PDB entry 3HS9 | X-ray diffraction, 2.15 A resolution | chains A and P

Chain A:
Name: AP-2 complex subunit beta-1
Source organism: Rattus norvegicus
UniProtKB: P62944 (AP2B1_RAT); numbering as in UniProt (aligned over 701-937)
Chain sequence (260 residues; row label = number of the first residue in the row):
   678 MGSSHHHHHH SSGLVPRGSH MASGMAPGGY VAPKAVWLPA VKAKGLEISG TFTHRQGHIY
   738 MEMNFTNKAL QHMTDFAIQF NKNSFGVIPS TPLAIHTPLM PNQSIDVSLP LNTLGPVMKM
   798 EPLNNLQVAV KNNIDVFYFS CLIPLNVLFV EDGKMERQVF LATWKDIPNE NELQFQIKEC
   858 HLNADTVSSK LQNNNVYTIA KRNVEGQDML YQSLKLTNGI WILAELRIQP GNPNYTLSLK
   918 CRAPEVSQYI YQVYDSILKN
Unresolved in the structure: 678-704
Differences from the reference sequence: expression tag (678-700)
Curated features (UniProtKB/Swiss-Prot):
  - modified residue (Phosphotyrosine): Tyr737, Tyr928

Chain P:
Name: peptide from Intersectin-1, residues 841-851
UniProtKB: Q9Z0R4 (ITSN1_MOUSE); residue numbers follow UniProt; this construct covers 840-851
Chain sequence (12 residues; each row starts with the number of its first residue):
   840 PNNWADFSST WP
Unresolved in the structure: 840

Interface between chain A and chain P:
Contacting residue pairs (19):
  Ala754(A) - Phe846(P)  hydrophobic
  Ile755(A) - Phe846(P)
  Gln756(A) - Trp843(P)
  Gln756(A) - Ala844(P)
  Gln756(A) - Asp845(P)  hydrogen bond (side chain-backbone)
  Gln756(A) - Phe846(P)
  Phe757(A) - Trp843(P)
  Asn758(A) - Trp843(P)
  Gln804(A) - Trp843(P)
  Val805(A) - Trp843(P)
  Ala806(A) - Trp843(P)
  Ala806(A) - Ala844(P)  hydrophobic
  Ala806(A) - Phe846(P)
  Lys808(A) - Phe846(P)
  Val813(A) - Phe846(P)  hydrophobic
  Tyr815(A) - Asn841(P)
  Tyr815(A) - Asn842(P)
  Tyr815(A) - Trp843(P)
  Tyr815(A) - Ala844(P)  hydrogen bond (side chain-backbone)

Summary:
Chain A and chain P form an interface of 11 and 6 residues respectively; the contacts include 2 hydrogen
bonds. Polar pairs include Gln756(A)-Asp845(P) and Tyr815(A)-Ala844(P).
Chain A is AP-2 complex subunit beta-1 (Rattus norvegicus) and chain P is peptide from Intersectin-1, residues
841-851; the structure, Intersectin 1-peptide-AP2 beta ear complex, was determined by X-ray diffraction,
deposited together with 3HS8.
